PDB entry 1I50 | X-ray diffraction, 2.80 A resolution | chains A and I of the 10 polymer chains in the assembly

== Chain A ==
Protein: DNA-directed RNA polymerase II largest subunit
Source organism: Saccharomyces cerevisiae
Notes: EC 2.7.7.6
UniProtKB: P04050 (RPB1_YEAST); numbering as in UniProt (aligned over 1-1733)
Amino-acid sequence (1733 residues; row label = number of the first residue in the row):
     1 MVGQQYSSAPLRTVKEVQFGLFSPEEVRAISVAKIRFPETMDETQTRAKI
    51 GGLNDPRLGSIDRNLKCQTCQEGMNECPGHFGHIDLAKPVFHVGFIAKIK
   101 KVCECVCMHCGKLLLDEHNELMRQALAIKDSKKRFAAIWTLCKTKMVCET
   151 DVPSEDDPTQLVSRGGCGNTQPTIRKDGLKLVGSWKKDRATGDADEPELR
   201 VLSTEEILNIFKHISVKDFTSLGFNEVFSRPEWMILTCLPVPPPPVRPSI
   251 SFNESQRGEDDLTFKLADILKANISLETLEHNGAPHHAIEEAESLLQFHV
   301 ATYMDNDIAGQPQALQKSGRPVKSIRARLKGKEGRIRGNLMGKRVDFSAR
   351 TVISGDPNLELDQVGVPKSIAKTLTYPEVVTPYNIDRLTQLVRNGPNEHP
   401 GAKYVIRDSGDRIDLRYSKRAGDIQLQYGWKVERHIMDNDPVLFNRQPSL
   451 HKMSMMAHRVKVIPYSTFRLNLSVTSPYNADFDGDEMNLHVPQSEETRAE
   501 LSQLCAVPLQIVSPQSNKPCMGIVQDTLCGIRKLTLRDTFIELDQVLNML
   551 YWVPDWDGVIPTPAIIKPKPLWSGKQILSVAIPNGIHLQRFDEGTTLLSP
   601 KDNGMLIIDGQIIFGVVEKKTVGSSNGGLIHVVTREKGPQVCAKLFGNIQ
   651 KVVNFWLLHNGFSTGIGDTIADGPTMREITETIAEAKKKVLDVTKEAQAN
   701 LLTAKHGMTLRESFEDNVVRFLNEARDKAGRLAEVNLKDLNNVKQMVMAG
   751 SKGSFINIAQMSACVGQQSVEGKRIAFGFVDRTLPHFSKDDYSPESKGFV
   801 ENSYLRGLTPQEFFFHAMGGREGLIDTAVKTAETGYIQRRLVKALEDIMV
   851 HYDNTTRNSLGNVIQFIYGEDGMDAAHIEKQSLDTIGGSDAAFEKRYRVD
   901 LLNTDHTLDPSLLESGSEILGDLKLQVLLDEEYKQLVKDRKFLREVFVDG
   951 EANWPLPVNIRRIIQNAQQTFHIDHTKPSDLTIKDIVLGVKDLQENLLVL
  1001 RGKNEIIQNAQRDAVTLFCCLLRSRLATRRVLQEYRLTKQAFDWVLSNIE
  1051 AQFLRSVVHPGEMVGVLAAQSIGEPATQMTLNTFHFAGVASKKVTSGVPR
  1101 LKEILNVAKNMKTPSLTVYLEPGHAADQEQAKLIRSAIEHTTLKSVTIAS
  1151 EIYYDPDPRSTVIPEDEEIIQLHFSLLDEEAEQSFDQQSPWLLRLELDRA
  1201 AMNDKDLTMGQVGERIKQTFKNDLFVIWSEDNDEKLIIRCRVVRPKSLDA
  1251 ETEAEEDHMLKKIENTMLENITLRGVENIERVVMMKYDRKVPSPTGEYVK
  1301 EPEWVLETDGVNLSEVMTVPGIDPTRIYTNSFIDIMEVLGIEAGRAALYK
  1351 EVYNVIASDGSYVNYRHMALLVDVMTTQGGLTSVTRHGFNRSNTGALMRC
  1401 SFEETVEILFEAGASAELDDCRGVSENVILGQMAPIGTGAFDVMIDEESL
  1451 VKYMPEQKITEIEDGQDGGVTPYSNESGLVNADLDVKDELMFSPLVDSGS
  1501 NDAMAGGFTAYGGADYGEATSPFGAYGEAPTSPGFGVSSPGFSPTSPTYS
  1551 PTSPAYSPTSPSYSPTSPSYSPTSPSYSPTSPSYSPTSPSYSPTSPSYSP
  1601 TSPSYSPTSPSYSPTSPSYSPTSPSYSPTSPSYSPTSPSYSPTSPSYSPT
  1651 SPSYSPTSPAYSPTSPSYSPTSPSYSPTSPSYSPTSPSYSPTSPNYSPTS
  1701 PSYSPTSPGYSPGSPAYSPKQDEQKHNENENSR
Not modelled in the structure: 1, 1082-1091, 1177-1186, 1244-1253, 1451-1733
Swiss-Prot annotation at these positions:
  - region: Pro-248 to Asp-260 (Lid loop), Asn-306 to Lys-323 (Rudder loop), Pro-810 to Glu-822 (Bridging helix)
  - binding site (Zn(2+)): Cys-67, Cys-70, Cys-77, His-80, Cys-107, Cys-110, Cys-148, Cys-167
  - binding site (Mg(2+)): Asp-481, Asp-483, Asp-485
  - modified residue: Thr-1471 (Phosphothreonine)
  - cross-link (Glycyl lysine isopeptide (Lys-Gly)): Lys-695 (interchain with G-Cter in ubiquitin), Lys-1246 (interchain with G-Cter in ubiquitin), Lys-1350 (interchain with G-Cter in ubiquitin)
  - natural variant: Ser-1653 to Pro-1659 (deletion: In strain: A364A)
  - mutagenesis: Lys-1246 (K1246R: Impairs ubiquitination during transcription stress)
Metal / ion sites: Zn2+ site 1: Cys-67, Cys-70, Cys-77, His-80; Zn2+ site 2: Cys-107, Cys-110, Cys-148, Cys-167; Mn2+: Asp-481, Asp-483, Asp-485
From the paper describing this entry:
  - Mn2+ coordination: Asp-481, Asp-483, Asp-485
  - catalytic residues: Asp-481
  - conformationally variable residues (domain motion): Asp-193, Gly-283, Asn-903

== Chain I ==
Protein: DNA-directed RNA polymerase II 14.2KD polypeptide
Source organism: Saccharomyces cerevisiae
Notes: EC 2.7.7.6
UniProtKB: P27999 (RPB9_YEAST); numbering as in UniProt (aligned over 1-122)
Amino-acid sequence (122 residues; numbered 1 to 122; the number before each row is that of its first residue):
     1 MTTFRFCRDCNNMLYPREDKENNRLLFECRTCSYVEEAGSPLVYRHELIT
    51 NIGETAGVVQDIGSDPTLPRSDRECPKCHSRENVFFQSQQRRKDTSMVLF
   101 FVCLSCSHIFTSDQKNKRTQFS
Swiss-Prot annotation at these positions:
  - zinc finger: Cys-7 to Cys-32 (C4-type), Ser-71 to Thr-111 (TFIIS-type)
  - binding site (Zn(2+)): Cys-7, Cys-10, Cys-29, Cys-32, Cys-75, Cys-78, Cys-103, Cys-106
  - modified residue: Ser-40 (Phosphoserine)
Metal / ion sites: Zn2+ site 1: Cys-7, Cys-10, Cys-29, Cys-32; Zn2+ site 2: Cys-75, Cys-78, Cys-103, Cys-106

== Chain A / chain I interface ==
Contacting residue pairs (61; chain A residue first):
  Ala-697(A) with Met-97(I), hydrophobic
  Gln-698(A) with Met-97(I); Val-98(I); Leu-99(I); Ser-112(I), hydrogen bond (backbone-side chain)
  Ala-699(A) with Ser-112(I); Asp-113(I); Gln-114(I), hydrogen bond (backbone-backbone)
  Asn-700(A) with Asp-113(I), hydrogen bond; Lys-115(I)
  Thr-709(A) with Lys-93(I); Asp-94(I)
  Leu-710(A) with Thr-95(I); Ser-96(I)
  Arg-711(A) with Gln-87(I), hydrogen bond; Thr-95(I); Ser-96(I), hydrogen bond (side chain-backbone); Met-97(I)
  Phe-714(A) with Met-97(I), hydrophobic
  Asp-781(A) with Arg-91(I), salt bridge
  Arg-782(A) with Thr-67(I)
  Ser-788(A) with Thr-67(I); Leu-68(I); Pro-69(I)
  Lys-789(A) with Thr-67(I), hydrogen bond (backbone-backbone); Pro-69(I)
  Asp-790(A) with Phe-86(I); Gln-87(I), hydrogen bond (side chain-backbone)
  Tyr-792(A) with Gln-87(I), hydrogen bond
  Thr-1147(A) with Leu-48(I); Ile-49(I)
  Ile-1148(A) with Glu-47(I); Leu-48(I), hydrogen bond (backbone-backbone); Ile-49(I)
  Ala-1149(A) with His-46(I); Glu-47(I)
  Ser-1150(A) with Arg-45(I); His-46(I), hydrogen bond (backbone-backbone)
  Glu-1151(A) with Leu-42(I); Tyr-44(I); Arg-45(I), salt bridge
  Ile-1152(A) with Leu-42(I); Val-43(I), hydrogen bond (backbone-backbone); Tyr-44(I), hydrogen bond (backbone-backbone)
  Tyr-1153(A) with Pro-41(I); Leu-42(I)
  Tyr-1154(A) with Glu-18(I), hydrogen bond; Asn-23(I); Arg-24(I); Leu-25(I); Pro-41(I), hydrogen bond (backbone-backbone)
  Pro-1156(A) with Asn-23(I)
  Val-1162(A) with Pro-41(I), hydrophobic
  Pro-1190(A) with Glu-18(I)
  Trp-1191(A) with Leu-25(I), hydrophobic; Val-43(I), hydrophobic
  Lys-1261(A) with Tyr-44(I)
  Glu-1264(A) with Tyr-44(I), hydrogen bond; His-46(I)
  Leu-1268(A) with His-46(I); Leu-48(I), hydrophobic
Also at the interface, not in a pair above, chain A (33 interface residues in all): Leu-701, Leu-702, Lys-1144, Asp-1257
Also at the interface, not in a pair above, chain I (32 interface residues in all): Pro-16, Asp-19

== In short ==
The interface between chain A and chain I involves 33 residues on one side and 32 on the other; the contacts
include 15 hydrogen bonds and 2 salt bridges. Among the polar pairs are Asp-781(A)/Arg-91(I),
Glu-1151(A)/Arg-45(I) and Gln-698(A)/Ser-112(I). From the paper: the catalytic residue Asp-481(A); Mn2+
coordination by Asp-481(A), Asp-483(A) and Asp-485(A).
Chain A is DNA-directed RNA polymerase II largest subunit and chain I is DNA-directed RNA polymerase II 14.2KD
polypeptide, both from Saccharomyces cerevisiae; the structure, RNA polymerase II crystal form II at 2.8 A
resolution, was determined by X-ray diffraction together with 1I3Q from the same study.
